6B8H - chains G and I of the 60 polymer chains in the assembly; structure by electron microscopy, 3.60 A resolution.

# Chain G
Protein: ATP synthase subunit gamma, mitochondrial
Organism: Saccharomyces cerevisiae (strain ATCC 204508 / S288c)
UniProt: P38077 (ATPG_YEAST); residues 1-278 here correspond to UniProt positions 34-311 (UniProt number = residue number + 33)
Sequence (278 residues; each row starts with the number of its first residue):
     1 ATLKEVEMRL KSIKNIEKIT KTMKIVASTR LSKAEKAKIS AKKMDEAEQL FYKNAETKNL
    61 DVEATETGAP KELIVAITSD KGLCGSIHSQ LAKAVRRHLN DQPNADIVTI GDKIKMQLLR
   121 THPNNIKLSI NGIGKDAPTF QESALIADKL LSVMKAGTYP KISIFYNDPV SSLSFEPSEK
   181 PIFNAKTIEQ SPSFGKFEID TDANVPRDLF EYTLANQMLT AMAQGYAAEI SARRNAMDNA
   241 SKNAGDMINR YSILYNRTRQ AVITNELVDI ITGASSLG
Unresolved in the structure: 60-70, 277-278

# Chain I
Protein: ATP synthase catalytic sector F1 epsilon subunit
Organism: Saccharomyces cerevisiae
UniProt: E9P9X4 (E9P9X4_YEASX); residues 1-61 here correspond to UniProt positions 2-62 (UniProt number = residue number + 1)
Sequence (61 residues; row label = number of the first residue in the row):
     1 SAWRKAGMSY AAYLNVAAQA IRSSLKTELQ TASVTNRSQT DAFYTQYKNG TAASEPTPMT
    61 K
Unresolved in the structure: 1-7, 24-26, 50-52

# Chain G / chain I interface
Pairs across the interface (37; chain G residue first):
  Lys115(G) with Tyr47(I), hydrogen bond
  Pro123(G) with Ala53(I)
  Asn124(G) with Asn49(I), hydrogen bond (side chain-backbone); Ala53(I)
  Lys127(G) with Gln46(I); Tyr47(I), hydrogen bond (backbone-backbone)
  Leu128(G) with Thr45(I); Gln46(I)
  Ser129(G) with Tyr44(I); Thr45(I), hydrogen bond (backbone-backbone); Tyr47(I)
  Ile130(G) with Phe43(I); Tyr44(I), hydrophobic
  Asn131(G) with Ala42(I); Phe43(I), hydrogen bond (backbone-backbone)
  Gly132(G) with Asp41(I); Ala42(I)
  Thr139(G) with Arg37(I)
  Phe140(G) with Ala11(I)
  Gln141(G) with Asn15(I); Gln19(I), hydrogen bond; Arg37(I); Ser38(I), hydrogen bond (side chain-backbone); Gln39(I); Thr40(I), hydrogen bond (side chain-backbone)
  Glu142(G) with Thr40(I)
  Ala144(G) with Ala11(I); Ala12(I), hydrophobic
  Leu145(G) with Lys61(I)
  Lys149(G) with Tyr44(I)
  Val153(G) with Gln46(I)
  Asp208(G) with Tyr10(I)
  Glu211(G) with Ser9(I); Tyr10(I); Ala11(I)
  Tyr212(G) with Tyr10(I), hydrophobic; Leu14(I), hydrophobic
Also at the interface, not in a pair above, chain G (25 interface residues in all): Ile126, Ile133, Ala147, Leu151, Ala215

# Overview
Chain G and chain I form an interface of 25 and 21 residues respectively, with 8 hydrogen bonds. Polar pairs
include Lys115(G)-Tyr47(I), Asn124(G)-Asn49(I) and Gln141(G)-Gln19(I).
Chain G is ATP synthase subunit gamma, mitochondrial (Saccharomyces cerevisiae (strain ATCC 204508 / S288c))
and chain I is ATP synthase catalytic sector F1 epsilon subunit (Saccharomyces cerevisiae); the structure,
Mosaic model of yeast mitochondrial ATP synthase monomer, was determined by electron microscopy (same
publication as 6B2Z).
